Entry 4O33 (X-ray diffraction, 2.10 A resolution); this record covers chain A.

Chain A:
Molecule: Phosphoglycerate kinase 1
Organism: Homo sapiens
Notes: EC 2.7.2.3; fragment: protein
UniProtKB: P00558 (PGK1_HUMAN); residues 0-416 here correspond to UniProt positions 1-417 (UniProt number = residue number + 1)
Amino-acid sequence (417 residues; numbered 0 to 416; the number before each row is that of its first residue; numbering starts at 0):
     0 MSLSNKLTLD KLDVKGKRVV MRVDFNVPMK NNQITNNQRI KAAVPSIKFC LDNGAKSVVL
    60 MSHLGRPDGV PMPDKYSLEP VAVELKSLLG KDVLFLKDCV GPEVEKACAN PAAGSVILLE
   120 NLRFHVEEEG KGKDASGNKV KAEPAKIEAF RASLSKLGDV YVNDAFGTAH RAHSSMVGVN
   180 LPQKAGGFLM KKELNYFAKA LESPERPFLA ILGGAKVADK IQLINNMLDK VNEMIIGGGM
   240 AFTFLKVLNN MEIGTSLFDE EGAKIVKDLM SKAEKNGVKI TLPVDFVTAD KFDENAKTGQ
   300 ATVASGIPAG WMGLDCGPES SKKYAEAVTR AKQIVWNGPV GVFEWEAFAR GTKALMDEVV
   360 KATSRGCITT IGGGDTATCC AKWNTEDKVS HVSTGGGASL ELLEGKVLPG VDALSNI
Construct notes: conflict Thr-369 (Ile370 in P00558)
Ligand contacts:
  - 3-phosphoglyceric acid (3PG): Asp-23, Asn-25, Arg-38, His-62, Arg-65, Arg-122, Gly-166, Thr-167, His-169, Arg-170, His-172
  - Terazosin (TZN; [4-(4-amino-6,7-dimethoxyquinazolin-2-yl)piperazin-1-yl][(2R)-tetrahydrofuran-2-yl]methanone): Gly-213, Ala-214, Gly-237, Gly-238, Phe-241, Thr-254, Ser-255, Leu-256, Phe-291, Met-311, Gly-312, Leu-313, Asp-314, Pro-338, Val-339, Gly-340, Val-341
UniProt features mapped onto this chain:
  - region: Gln-37 to Ala-42 (Mitochondrial targeting region exposed following cis-trans isomerization by PIN1 and recognized by the TOM complex for mitochondrial translocation of the protein)
  - binding site ((2R)-3-phosphoglycerate): Val-22, Asp-23, Phe-24, Asn-25, Gln-37, Arg-38, Ser-61, His-62, Gly-64, Arg-65, Leu-121, Arg-122, His-169, Arg-170
  - binding site (ADP): Gly-213, Gly-237, Phe-342
  - binding site (CDP): Gly-213, Asp-218, Gly-237, Gly-337, Val-339, Phe-342
  - binding site (AMP): Ala-214, Lys-215, Lys-219, Gly-238, Gly-312, Glu-343
  - binding site (ATP): Ala-214, Lys-219, Gly-238, Gly-312, Glu-343, Asp-374, Thr-375
  - binding site (Mg(2+)): Ala-214, Ala-217, Asp-218, Asp-374
  - modified residue: Ser-1 (N-acetylserine), Ser-3 (Phosphoserine), Lys-5 (N6-succinyllysine), Lys-10 (N6-acetyllysine), Lys-47 (N6-acetyllysine), Lys-74 (N6-acetyllysine), Tyr-75 (Phosphotyrosine), Lys-85 (N6-acetyllysine), Lys-90 (N6-acetyllysine), Lys-96 (N6-(2-hydroxyisobutyryl)lysine), Lys-130 (N6-acetyllysine), Lys-145 (N6-acetyllysine), Lys-190 (N6-succinyllysine), Tyr-195 (Phosphotyrosine), Lys-198 (N6-acetyllysine), Ser-202 (Phosphoserine), Lys-215 (N6-(2-hydroxyisobutyryl)lysine), Lys-219 (N6-(2-hydroxyisobutyryl)lysine), Lys-266 (N6-acetyllysine), Lys-290 (N6-acetyllysine) and 2 more in UniProt

Overview:
Bound to chain A: Terazosin and 3-phosphoglyceric acid. Curated annotation (UniProt) lists 14
(2R)-3-phosphoglycerate-binding residues, 3 ADP-binding residues, 6 CDP-binding residues and 6 AMP-binding
residues.
Chain A is Phosphoglycerate kinase 1 (Homo sapiens); the structure, Crystal Structure of human PGK1 3PG and
terazosin(TZN) ternary complex, was determined by X-ray diffraction, deposited together with 9KER.
